PDB entry 2JZ3 | solution NMR | chains B and C of the 3 polymer chains in the assembly

== Chain B ==
Protein: Transcription elongation factor B polypeptide 2
Organism: Homo sapiens
UniProt: Q15370 (ELOB_HUMAN); numbering as in UniProt (aligned over 1-118)
Chain sequence (118 residues; row label = number of the first residue in the row):
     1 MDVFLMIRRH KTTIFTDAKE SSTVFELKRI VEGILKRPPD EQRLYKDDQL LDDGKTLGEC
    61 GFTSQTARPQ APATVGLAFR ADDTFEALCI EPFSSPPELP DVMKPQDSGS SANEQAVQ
Curated features (UniProtKB/Swiss-Prot):
  - modified residue: Met1 (N-acetylmethionine), Thr84 (Phosphothreonine), Ser108 (Phosphoserine), Ser111 (Phosphoserine)

== Chain C ==
Protein: Transcription elongation factor B polypeptide 1
Organism: Mus musculus
UniProt: P83940 (ELOC_MOUSE); residue numbers follow UniProt; this construct covers 17-112
Chain sequence (96 residues; numbered 17 to 112; the number before each row is that of its first residue):
    17 MYVKLISSDG HEFIVKREHA LTSGTIKAML SGPGQFAENE TNEVNFREIP SHVLSKVCMY
    77 FTYKVRYTNS STEIPEFPIA PEIALELLMA ANFLDC

== Interface between chain B and chain C ==
Contacting residue pairs - 32 pairs, chain B then chain C:
  Phe4(B) with His35(C); Arg82(C)
  Met6(B) with Phe29(C)
  Lys11(B) with Gly26(C); His27(C); Glu28(C)
  Thr12(B) with Glu28(C)
  Thr13(B) with Glu28(C); Phe29(C); Ile30(C)
  Ile14(B) with Tyr18(C); Ile30(C)
  Phe15(B) with Ile30(C); Val31(C); His35(C); Thr78(C)
  Asp17(B) with Lys32(C); His35(C)
  Ile30(B) with Tyr18(C)
  Gly33(B) with Tyr18(C)
  Ile34(B) with Tyr18(C)
  Glu91(B) with His27(C)
  Phe93(B) with His27(C); Glu28(C); Phe29(C); Ser67(C)
  Ser94(B) with Asp25(C); His27(C); Ser67(C); His68(C)
  Pro97(B) with Glu98(C)
  Leu99(B) with Lys72(C)
Interface residues without a listed pair, chain B (21 interface residues in all): Asp2, Arg8, Pro69, Pro92, Ser95
Interface residues without a listed pair, chain C (17 interface residues in all): Tyr79

== Summary ==
21 residues of chain B face 17 of chain C across their interface.
Chain B is Transcription elongation factor B polypeptide 2 (Homo sapiens) and chain C is Transcription
elongation factor B polypeptide 1 (Mus musculus); the structure, SOCS box elonginBC ternary complex, was
determined by solution NMR.
